PDB entry 7ZKE | electron microscopy, 3.60 A resolution | chains D and E of the 4 polymer chains in the assembly

Chain D:
Protein: Putative tata-box binding protein
Source organism: Chaetomium thermophilum
UniProt: G0SAL6 (G0SAL6_CHATD); residues 1-255 here = UniProt positions 1-255
Sequence (276 residues; numbered -20 to 255; the number before each row is that of its first residue; numbers below 1 keep their minus sign (Met-20 is residue -20)):
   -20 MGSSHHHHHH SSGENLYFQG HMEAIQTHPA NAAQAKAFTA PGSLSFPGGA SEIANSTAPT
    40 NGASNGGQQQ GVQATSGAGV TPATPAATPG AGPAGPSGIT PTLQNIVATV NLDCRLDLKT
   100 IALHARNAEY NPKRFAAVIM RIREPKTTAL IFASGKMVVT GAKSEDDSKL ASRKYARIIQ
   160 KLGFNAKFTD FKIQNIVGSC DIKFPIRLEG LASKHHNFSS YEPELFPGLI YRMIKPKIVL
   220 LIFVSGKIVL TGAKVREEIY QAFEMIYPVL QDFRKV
Unresolved in the structure: -20 to 75, 254-255
Differences from the reference sequence: initiating methionine (-20); expression tag (-19 to 0)

Chain E:
Protein: Helicase-like protein
Source organism: Chaetomium thermophilum
UniProt: G0S6C0 (G0S6C0_CHATD); residues 1-1886 here = UniProt positions 1-1886
Sequence (1897 residues; each row starts with the number of its first residue):
     1 MATRLDRLVT ILETGSTRLI RDTAVNQLAD WQKQHPEELF NLLSRVVPYL RHKDWETRTT
    61 AAKAIGKIIE NAPLYDPNAG QDEAAPEPTN GSFEVKKEEE KDVLEQDNFF RLESLDVATI
   121 VKYGRPLLRG GPVDYNLAAL DPQKRLAHLK KTLNGRLGLL GRVFEDEEMP VEQIASPITP
   181 NDAAGANGVG RQDGASNDNQ SQAIDESKMS ARQLNVLKRK RKREAQKAAQ GKSGFGDLSL
   241 RRSTTAGSDA FGEDTPMPDA DSKKNKLAEY FSLDRPENTE EDTKIVSEFK GPVLPIKSEI
   301 EADDSLEGAE WPFERLCEFL KVDLFDPQWE TRHGAAMGLR EVIRVHGAGA GRRRGKTRKE
   361 NNDLNRQWLD DLAYRLLCVL MLDKFTDYSS DTSVAPIRET VGQTLGAVLR HISVESVHAI
   421 YRLLYCMVTQ EDLPSEQNMW AVCHGGMVGL RYVVAVRKDL LLQDGDMIDG VVRCVMQGLG
   481 DIDDDVRSVS AATLIPMAKE FVMMRRSALD SLINIVWESL SNLGDDLSAS TGKIMDLLAT
   541 LCSFPEVLEA MKVSASQDEE RSFTLLVPRL YPFLRHTITS VRLAVLKALM TFANLGGETS
   601 QGWLNGRILR LIFQNIIVER DQDTLNMSLE LWTTLVRRLA ARDPAILADE FEAHAEPMMQ
   661 LALHPIGVPR HPIPMNPALF QKPSGGTYSL PGASQTNSRR SSPPEGERAT KRRRKSTKAE
   721 DVAPSTHTHD VDGHMIQGEV DLVGVDVLIR SRISAAKAMG LIMSFIPTPR LASYDTAVLQ
   781 ALSSPYASTQ LAAAMVIDEY AKNCSTPEVA SRFIEPLQKI IDLERPSHYR DLVTYVQRVR
   841 SASQQLINLF RDHGKVSQGK LPTLAVVVQG EPEAGPGAFS IANAEKVVNE DFERLKRLMA
   901 PGQRLIALPQ LNEAREQTVE VIEEAKAAKE ARDARIKAAA ACALVAMKVL PKKPSPLIKA
   961 IMDSIKTEEN QELQSRSAAT IARLVQLFTE SGRRGPAEKV VANLVKFSCV EVAETPEFPI
  1021 HAHKTNVILS MQKEEDRVDH PDAVKYAREA KAARITRRGA KEALEILSKN FGAELLERVP
  1081 TLRTFMEEPL VRAFSGDLPP EARDPENAFG QEIVDAMSVI RTMTPTLHPA LHPFVMQQVP
  1141 LVIKALRSDL SVFRYMAAKC MATICSVITV DGMTALVEKV LPSINNPLDL SFRQGAIEVI
  1201 YHLIAVMGDA ILPYVIFLIV PVLGRMSDSD NQIRLIATTS FATLVKLVPL EAGIPDPPGL
  1261 SEELLKGRDR ERTFIAQLLD PKKIEPFKIP VAIKAELRSY QQEGVNWLAF LNKYHLHGIL
  1321 CDDMGLGKTL QTICIVASDH HQRAEEFART GAPEVRKLPS LIICPPTLSG HWQQEIKTYA
  1381 PFLTVTAYVG SPAERRAMKD SLDKTDIVIT SYDVCRNDID VIEKYNWNYC VLDEGHLIKN
  1441 PKAKITLAVK RLTSNHRLIL TGTPIQNNVL ELWSLFDFLM PGFLGAEKVF LDRFAKPIAN
  1501 SRYSKASSKE QEAGALAIEA LHKQVLPFLL RRLKEEVLND LPPKILQNYY CDLSDLQRKL
  1561 FEDFTKREGK KITETAGRDD KEAKQHIFQA LQYMRKLCNS PALVMKPGHK AYEDTQKYLA
  1621 KHGTTLEDPI HAPKLGALRD LLVDCGIGVE GQESSDPLYT PIKPHRALIF CQMKEMLDMV
  1681 QNTVLKQMLP SVSYLRLDGS VEANKRQDIV NKFNSDPSYD VLLLTTSVGG LGLNLTGADT
  1741 VIFVEHDWNP QKDLQAMDRA HRIGQKKVVN VYRIITRGTL EEKILSLQRF KIDVASTVVN
  1801 QQNAGLATMD TDQILDLFNL GESGPSLITD NKESIEGREE DMVDIETGDV RRPGKKAAWL
  1861 EGLGELWDNA QYEESFDLDG FLKTMQAAAW SHPQFEK
Unresolved in the structure: 1, 80-107, 173-298, 305-307, 687-728, 1034-1042, 1652-1659, 1795-1840, 1887-1897
Differences from the reference sequence: expression tag (1887-1897)
Bound ions: Mg2+: Asp1433 (together with ADP)
Small-molecule neighbours:
  - ADP (adenosine-5'-diphosphate): Ala1295, Glu1296, Leu1297, Gln1301, Gly1325, Gly1327, Lys1328, Thr1329, Leu1330, His1371, Glu1375, Tyr1379, Gly1732, Asn1734, Arg1762, Ile1763
  - beryllium trifluoride (BEF): Met1324, Lys1328, Asp1433, Glu1434, Thr1461, Gly1462, Leu1731, Gly1732, Gln1755, Arg1762

Interface between chain D and chain E:
Contacting residue pairs - 77 pairs, chain D then chain E:
  Ile78(D) with Arg838(E); Glu924(E)
  Thr79(D) with Pro669(E); Arg670(E)
  Asn84(D) with Glu1846(E), hydrogen bond
  Val86(D) with Glu1846(E)
  Ala101(D) with Arg129(E), hydrogen bond (backbone-side chain)
  Leu102(D) with Leu128(E); Arg129(E), hydrogen bond (backbone-backbone); Phe385(E)
  His103(D) with Leu128(E); Phe385(E); Thr386(E), hydrogen bond (backbone-backbone)
  Ala104(D) with Arg129(E), hydrogen bond (backbone-side chain); Thr386(E); Tyr388(E), hydrophobic
  Arg105(D) with Trp55(E); Arg129(E); Trp329(E); Phe385(E); Thr386(E), hydrogen bond (backbone-backbone); Asp387(E); Trp1867(E); Tyr1872(E), hydrogen bond
  Asn106(D) with Asp387(E); Tyr388(E), hydrogen bond (side chain-backbone); Ser389(E); Trp1867(E)
  Ala107(D) with Arg129(E), hydrogen bond (backbone-side chain)
  Arg113(D) with Leu1860(E); Glu1861(E), salt bridge
  Phe114(D) with Ala1858(E), hydrophobic
  Ile118(D) with Ala1858(E); Leu1863(E), hydrophobic
  Arg120(D) with Leu1863(E); Leu1866(E); Trp1867(E)
  Ile121(D) with Ser389(E)
  Arg122(D) with Ser389(E), hydrogen bond; Ser390(E); Leu1866(E); Trp1867(E), hydrogen bond (side chain-backbone)
  Glu123(D) with Asp391(E)
  Thr127(D) with Trp1859(E)
  Leu129(D) with Trp1859(E), hydrophobic
  Asp145(D) with His734(E), salt bridge
  Leu149(D) with Leu527(E), hydrophobic; Thr577(E); Asp730(E)
  Arg152(D) with Asp526(E), salt bridge; His729(E); Asp730(E)
  Lys153(D) with Asp391(E), salt bridge; Leu527(E); Ile578(E)
  Arg156(D) with Asp391(E); Leu527(E), hydrogen bond (side chain-backbone)
  Ile157(D) with Tyr388(E)
  Lys160(D) with Asp483(E); Asp484(E), salt bridge; Asp485(E), salt bridge
  Leu161(D) with Tyr388(E)
  Gln173(D) with Asp1849(E)
  Asn174(D) with Asp1849(E), hydrogen bond
  Val176(D) with Met1842(E), hydrophobic
  Glu201(D) with Arg1851(E), salt bridge
  Leu204(D) with Arg1852(E), hydrogen bond (backbone-side chain)
  Phe205(D) with Arg1852(E)
  Ile209(D) with Arg1851(E)
  Phe222(D) with Asp1841(E)
  Thr230(D) with Asp1844(E), hydrogen bond
  Arg235(D) with Leu742(E)
  Tyr239(D) with Arg670(E); Asp741(E), hydrogen bond
  Glu243(D) with Arg670(E), salt bridge
  Gln250(D) with Glu913(E); Gln917(E)
Other interface residues (no listed pair), chain D (53 interface residues in all): Ser76, Gly77, Gln83, Glu108, Phe131, Thr139, Ser178, Lys182, Leu220, Val228, Gly231, Asp251
Other interface residues (no listed pair), chain E (54 interface residues in all): Lys384, Gln437, Ser528, Thr579, Glu920, Val1044, Thr1847, Ala1857, Asn1869, Gln1871

Summary:
Chain D and chain E form an interface of 53 and 54 residues respectively; the contacts include 16 hydrogen
bonds and 8 salt bridges. Polar pairs include Arg113(D)-Glu1861(E), Asp145(D)-His734(E) and
Arg152(D)-Asp526(E). Chain E binds ADP and beryllium trifluoride.
Chain D is Putative tata-box binding protein and chain E is Helicase-like protein, both from Chaetomium
thermophilum; the structure, Mot1:TBP:DNA - pre-hydrolysis state, was determined by electron microscopy (same
publication as 7ZB5, 7Z7N and 7Z8S).
